1Q3G - chains C and D of the 4 polymer chains in the assembly; structure by X-ray diffraction, 2.65 A resolution.

# Chain C (and D)
Name: UDP-N-acetylglucosamine 1-carboxyvinyltransferase
Organism: Enterobacter cloacae
Notes: EC 2.5.1.7; chain D of this document is another copy of the same molecule, construct and numbering; everything in this record applies to it too
UniProt: P33038 (MURA_ENTCL); numbering as in UniProt (aligned over 1-419)
Sequence (419 residues; numbered 1 to 419; the number before each row is that of its first residue):
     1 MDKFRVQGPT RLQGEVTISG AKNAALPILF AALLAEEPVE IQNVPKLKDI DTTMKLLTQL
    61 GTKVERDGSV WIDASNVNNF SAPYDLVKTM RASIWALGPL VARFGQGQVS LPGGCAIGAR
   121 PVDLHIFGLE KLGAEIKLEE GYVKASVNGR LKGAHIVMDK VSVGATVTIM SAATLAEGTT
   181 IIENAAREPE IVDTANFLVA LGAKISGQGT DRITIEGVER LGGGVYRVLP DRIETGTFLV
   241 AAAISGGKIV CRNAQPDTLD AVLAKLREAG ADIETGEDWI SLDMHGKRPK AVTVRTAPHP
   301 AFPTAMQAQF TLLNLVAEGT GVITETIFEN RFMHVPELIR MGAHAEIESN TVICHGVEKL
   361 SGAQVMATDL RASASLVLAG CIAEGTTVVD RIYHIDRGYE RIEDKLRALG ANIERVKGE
Modified positions: Asp67 (beta-L-aspartic acid; IAS)
Sequence notes: engineered mutation Asp67 (Asn in P33038), Ala305 (Asp in P33038)
Residues lining bound ligands: UDA (3'-1-carboxy-1-phosphonooxy-ethoxy-uridine-diphosphate-N-acetylglucosamine): Lys22, Asn23, Leu26, Trp95, Ile117, Arg120, Pro121, Val122, Asp123, Leu124, His125, Lys160, Val161, Ser162, Val163, Gly164, Glu188, Thr304, Ala305, Ile327, Phe328, Glu329, Arg331, Leu370, Arg371, Arg397
Curated features (UniProtKB/Swiss-Prot):
  - active site: Cys115 (Proton donor)
  - binding site (phosphoenolpyruvate): Lys22, Asn23
  - binding site (UDP-N-acetyl-alpha-D-glucosamine): Arg91, Arg120 to Leu124, Lys160 to Val163, Ile327
  - modified residue: Cys115 (2-(S-cysteinyl)pyruvic acid O-phosphothioketal)
  - mutagenesis: Cys115 (C115D: Significantly lower binding of phosphoenolpyruvate; C115S: Loss of activity, but not of substrate binding), Arg120 (R120A: Loss of activity)

# Chain C / chain D interface
Contacting residue pairs (28):
  Tyr84(C) with Arg340(D); Gln364(D), hydrogen bond (side chain-backbone)
  Ser110(C) with Arg340(D)
  Leu111(C) with Arg340(D), hydrogen bond (backbone-side chain)
  Gly113(C) with Glu337(D); Arg340(D)
  Gly114(C) with Pro336(D); Glu337(D), hydrogen bond (backbone-side chain)
  Ala119(C) with Pro336(D), hydrophobic
  Leu138(C) with Arg340(D)
  Gly141(C) with Arg340(D), hydrogen bond (backbone-side chain)
  Asn330(C) with Asn330(D)
  Pro336(C) with Gly113(D); Gly114(D); Ala119(D), hydrophobic
  Glu337(C) with Gly113(D); Gly114(D), hydrogen bond (side chain-backbone)
  Ile339(C) with Leu111(D), hydrophobic; Leu138(D)
  Arg340(C) with Tyr84(D); Ser110(D), hydrogen bond; Leu111(D), hydrogen bond (side chain-backbone); Gly113(D); Leu138(D); Gly141(D), hydrogen bond (side chain-backbone)
  Gly342(C) with Leu138(D)
  Gly362(C) with Glu140(D)
  Gln364(C) with Tyr84(D), hydrogen bond (backbone-side chain)
Interface residues without a listed pair, chain C (22 interface residues in all): Pro112, Glu140, Ile347, Ala363, Val365, Glu419
Interface residues without a listed pair, chain D (21 interface residues in all): Lys88, Pro112, Ile339, Ile347, Gly362, Ala363, Val365

# In short
Chain C and chain D form an interface of 22 and 21 residues respectively, with 9 hydrogen bonds. Polar
contacts include Tyr84(C)-Gln364(D), Leu111(C)-Arg340(D) and Gly114(C)-Glu337(D). Chain C binds compound UDA.
Chain C and chain D are both UDP-N-acetylglucosamine 1-carboxyvinyltransferase (Enterobacter cloacae); the
structure, MurA (Asp305Ala) liganded with tetrahedral reaction intermediate, was determined by X-ray
diffraction, deposited together with 1Q36.
